PDB entry 1FWT | X-ray diffraction, 1.90 A resolution | chains A and B

# Chain A
Molecule: 2-dehydro-3-deoxyphosphooctonate aldolase
From: Aquifex aeolicus
Notes: EC 4.1.2.16
Reference sequence: O66496 (KDSA_AQUAE); residues 1001-1267 here correspond to UniProt positions 1-267 (UniProt number = residue number - 1000)
Chain sequence (267 residues; numbered 1001 to 1267; the number before each row is that of its first residue):
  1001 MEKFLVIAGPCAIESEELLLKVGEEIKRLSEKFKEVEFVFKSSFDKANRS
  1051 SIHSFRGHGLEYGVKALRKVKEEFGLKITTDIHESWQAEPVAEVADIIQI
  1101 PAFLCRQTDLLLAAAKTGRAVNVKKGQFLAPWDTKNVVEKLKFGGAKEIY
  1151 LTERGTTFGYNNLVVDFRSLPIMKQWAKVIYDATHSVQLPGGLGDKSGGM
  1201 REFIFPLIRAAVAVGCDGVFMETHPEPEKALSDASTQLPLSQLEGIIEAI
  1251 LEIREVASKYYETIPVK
Unresolved in the structure: 1001, 1265-1267
Metal / ion sites: Cd2+: C1011, H1185, E1222, D1233
Ligand contacts:
  - erythose-4-phosphate (E4P): K1046, N1048, R1049, S1050, S1051, R1154, H1185, Q1188, K1196, S1197, D1233
  - phosphoenolpyruvate (PEP): K1041, S1043, K1046, D1081, Q1099, P1101, A1102, K1124, R1154, H1185, F1220, E1222

# Chain B
Molecule: 2-dehydro-3-deoxyphosphooctonate aldolase
From: Aquifex aeolicus
Notes: EC 4.1.2.16
Reference sequence: O66496 (KDSA_AQUAE); residues 2001-2267 here correspond to UniProt positions 1-267 (UniProt number = residue number - 2000)
Chain sequence (267 residues; row label = number of the first residue in the row):
  2001 MEKFLVIAGPCAIESEELLLKVGEEIKRLSEKFKEVEFVFKSSFDKANRS
  2051 SIHSFRGHGLEYGVKALRKVKEEFGLKITTDIHESWQAEPVAEVADIIQI
  2101 PAFLCRQTDLLLAAAKTGRAVNVKKGQFLAPWDTKNVVEKLKFGGAKEIY
  2151 LTERGTTFGYNNLVVDFRSLPIMKQWAKVIYDATHSVQLPGGLGDKSGGM
  2201 REFIFPLIRAAVAVGCDGVFMETHPEPEKALSDASTQLPLSQLEGIIEAI
  2251 LEIREVASKYYETIPVK
Unresolved in the structure: 2001-2002, 2192-2199, 2265-2267
Metal / ion sites: Cd2+: C2011, H2185, E2222, D2233
Ligand contacts: phosphoenolpyruvate (PEP): K2041, S2043, K2046, N2048, D2081, Q2099, P2101, A2102, K2124, R2154, H2185, F2220, E2222

# How chain A and chain B interact
Residue-residue contacts (65):
  A1047(A) - R2106(B)
  A1047(A) - Q2107(B)
  A1047(A) - T2108(B)  hydrogen bond (backbone-backbone)
  N1048(A) - R2106(B)  hydrogen bond (backbone-side chain)
  N1048(A) - Q2107(B)
  R1049(A) - R2106(B)
  R1049(A) - K2140(B)  hydrogen bond (backbone-side chain)
  S1050(A) - R2106(B)  hydrogen bond
  S1050(A) - N2136(B)
  S1050(A) - K2140(B)
  I1052(A) - T2108(B)
  I1052(A) - K2140(B)
  I1052(A) - F2143(B)  hydrophobic
  H1053(A) - E2139(B)  salt bridge
  R1056(A) - T2108(B)
  R1056(A) - D2109(B)  salt bridge
  E1084(A) - E2084(B)
  E1084(A) - S2085(B)  hydrogen bond
  S1085(A) - E2084(B)  hydrogen bond (backbone-side chain)
  F1103(A) - F2103(B)
  F1103(A) - R2106(B)
  F1103(A) - Q2107(B)
  F1103(A) - F2128(B)  hydrophobic
  L1104(A) - L2104(B)  hydrophobic
  L1104(A) - Q2107(B)
  R1106(A) - A2047(B)
  R1106(A) - N2048(B)  hydrogen bond (side chain-backbone)
  R1106(A) - R2049(B)
  R1106(A) - S2050(B)  hydrogen bond
  R1106(A) - F2103(B)
  Q1107(A) - A2047(B)
  Q1107(A) - N2048(B)
  Q1107(A) - F2103(B)
  Q1107(A) - L2104(B)
  T1108(A) - A2047(B)  hydrogen bond (backbone-backbone)
  T1108(A) - I2052(B)
  T1108(A) - R2056(B)
  D1109(A) - R2056(B)  salt bridge
  F1128(A) - F2103(B)  hydrophobic
  F1128(A) - F2128(B)  hydrophobic
  F1128(A) - T2157(B)
  A1130(A) - Y2160(B)  hydrophobic
  A1130(A) - N2161(B)
  P1131(A) - Y2160(B)
  W1132(A) - Y2160(B)  hydrophobic
  W1132(A) - N2161(B)
  D1133(A) - N2161(B)
  D1133(A) - G2191(B)
  N1136(A) - S2050(B)
  E1139(A) - H2053(B)  salt bridge
  K1140(A) - R2049(B)  hydrogen bond (side chain-backbone)
  K1140(A) - S2050(B)
  K1140(A) - I2052(B)
  F1143(A) - I2052(B)  hydrophobic
  T1157(A) - F2128(B)
  Y1160(A) - A2130(B)  hydrophobic
  Y1160(A) - P2131(B)
  Y1160(A) - W2132(B)  hydrophobic
  Y1160(A) - D2166(B)  hydrogen bond
  N1161(A) - A2130(B)
  N1161(A) - W2132(B)
  N1161(A) - D2133(B)
  D1166(A) - Y2160(B)  hydrogen bond
  G1194(A) - N2136(B)
  D1195(A) - N2136(B)
Other interface residues (no listed pair), chain A (39 interface residues in all): S1051, L1112, Q1127, L1129, T1156, R1168, P1190, G1191, S1197
Other interface residues (no listed pair), chain B (35 interface residues in all): S2051, L2112, Q2127, L2129, T2156, R2168

# In short
The interface between chain A and chain B involves 39 residues on one side and 35 on the other, with 12
hydrogen bonds and 4 salt bridges. Polar pairs include H1053(A)-E2139(B), R1056(A)-D2109(B) and
D1109(A)-R2056(B). Bound to chain A: phosphoenolpyruvate and erythose-4-phosphate.
Chain A and chain B are both 2-dehydro-3-deoxyphosphooctonate aldolase (Aquifex aeolicus); the structure,
Aquifex aeolicus KDO8P synthase in complex with pep, E4P and cadmium, was determined by X-ray diffraction
together with 1FWN, 1FX6, 1FXP, 1FXQ and 1FY6 from the same study.
